1NCR - chains A and D of the 4 polymer chains in the assembly; structure by X-ray diffraction, 2.70 A resolution.

== Chain A ==
Name: coat protein VP1
From: Human rhinovirus 16
UniProtKB: Q82122 (POLG_HRV16); residues 1-285 here correspond to UniProt positions 569-853 (UniProt number = residue number + 568)
Chain sequence (285 residues; row label = number of the first residue in the row):
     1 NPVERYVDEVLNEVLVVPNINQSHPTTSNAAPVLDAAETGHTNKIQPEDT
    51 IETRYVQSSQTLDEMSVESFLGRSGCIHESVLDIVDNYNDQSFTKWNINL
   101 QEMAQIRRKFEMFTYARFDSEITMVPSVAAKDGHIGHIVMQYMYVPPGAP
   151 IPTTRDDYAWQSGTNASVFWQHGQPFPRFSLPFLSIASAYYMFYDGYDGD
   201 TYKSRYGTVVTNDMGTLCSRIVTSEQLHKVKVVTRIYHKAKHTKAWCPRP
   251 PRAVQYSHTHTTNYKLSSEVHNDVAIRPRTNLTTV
Swiss-Prot annotation at these positions:
  - site: Val285 (Cleavage)
Residues lining bound ligands: win63843 (W11; 3-{3,5-dimethyl-4-[3-(3-methyl-isoxazol-5-yl)-propoxy]-phenyl}-5-trifluoromethyl-[1,2,4]oxadiazole): Ile77, Ile98, Leu100, Ile122, Met124, Tyr142, Met143, Tyr144, Ala166, Ser167, Val168, Phe179, Leu181, Leu184, Tyr190, Met192, Asn212, Met214, Leu217, Ile236, His238

== Chain D ==
Name: coat protein VP4
From: Human rhinovirus 16
UniProtKB: Q82122 (POLG_HRV16); residues 1-68 here correspond to UniProt positions 2-69 (UniProt number = residue number + 1)
Chain sequence (68 residues; each row starts with the number of its first residue):
     1 GAQVSRQNVGTHSTQNMVSNGSSLNYFNINYFKDAASSGASRLDFSQDPS
    51 KFTDPVKDVLEKGIPTLQ
Disordered / not traced: 8-22, 45-68
Swiss-Prot annotation at these positions:
  - site: Gln68 (Cleavage)
  - lipidation: Gly1 (N-myristoyl glycine)

== How chain A and chain D interact ==
Pairs across the interface - 30 pairs, chain A then chain D:
  Pro2(A) - Gln3(D)
  Pro2(A) - Ser5(D)
  Pro2(A) - Tyr26(D)
  Val3(A) - Ser5(D)
  Val3(A) - Arg6(D)
  Val3(A) - Gln7(D)
  Val3(A) - Leu24(D)  hydrophobic
  Glu4(A) - Gln7(D)
  Tyr6(A) - Tyr26(D)  hydrophobic
  Glu9(A) - Arg42(D)  salt bridge
  Val14(A) - Leu43(D)  hydrophobic
  Val14(A) - Asp44(D)
  Leu15(A) - Asp44(D)
  Asp63(A) - Leu43(D)
  Ser66(A) - Leu43(D)
  Glu68(A) - Ala40(D)
  Glu68(A) - Ser41(D)  hydrogen bond (side chain-backbone)
  Asp119(A) - Ala36(D)
  Ser180(A) - Ala36(D)  hydrogen bond (side chain-backbone)
  Ser180(A) - Ser37(D)
  Leu181(A) - Ala36(D)
  Pro182(A) - Ala36(D)  hydrophobic
  Lys241(A) - Ala36(D)  hydrogen bond (side chain-backbone)
  Lys241(A) - Ser37(D)  hydrogen bond (side chain-backbone)
  Lys241(A) - Ser38(D)  hydrogen bond (side chain-backbone)
  His242(A) - Ala35(D)
  His242(A) - Ala36(D)
  His242(A) - Ser38(D)  hydrogen bond (side chain-backbone)
  His242(A) - Gly39(D)  hydrogen bond (side chain-backbone)
  His242(A) - Ser41(D)
Also at the interface, not in a pair above, chain A (18 interface residues in all): Asn1, Val7

== Overview ==
The interface between chain A and chain D involves 18 residues on one side and 16 on the other, with 7
hydrogen bonds and 1 salt bridge. Among the polar pairs are Glu9(A)-Arg42(D), Glu68(A)-Ser41(D) and
Ser180(A)-Ala36(D). Bound to chain A: win63843.
Here chain A is coat protein VP1 and chain D is coat protein VP4, both from Human rhinovirus 16. Entry 1NCR
(The structure of Rhinovirus 16 when complexed with pleconaril, an antiviral compound) was determined by X-ray
diffraction (same publication as 1NA1, 1NCQ, 1ND2 and 1ND3).
